PDB entry 3WSD | X-ray diffraction, 2.50 A resolution | chains A and B of the 6 polymer chains in the assembly

[Chain A (and B)]
Molecule: Putative GTP cyclohydrolase 1 type 2
Organism: Methanocaldococcus jannaschii
Notes: chain B of this document is another copy of the same molecule, construct and numbering; everything in this record applies to it too
Sequence (252 residues; each row starts with the number of its first residue; numbers below 1 keep their minus sign (Gly-2 is residue -2)):
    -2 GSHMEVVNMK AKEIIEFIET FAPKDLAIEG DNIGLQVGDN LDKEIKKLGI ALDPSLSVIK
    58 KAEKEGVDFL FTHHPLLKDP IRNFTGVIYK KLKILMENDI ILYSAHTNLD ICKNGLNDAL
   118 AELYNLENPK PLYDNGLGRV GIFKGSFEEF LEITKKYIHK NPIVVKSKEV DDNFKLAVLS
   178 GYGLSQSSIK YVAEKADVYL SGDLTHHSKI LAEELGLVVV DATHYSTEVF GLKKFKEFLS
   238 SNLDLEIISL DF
Unresolved in the structure: -2 to 2 (chain B: -2 to 5)
Bound ions: Fe ion site 1: His70, Asp107, Glu225; Fe ion site 2: His71, His221, Glu225
From the paper describing this entry:
  - Fe ion coordination: His70, His71, Asp107, His221, Glu225
  - binding site for chloride ion: His103, Ser177, Tyr179, His204

[Interface between chain A and chain B]
Residue-residue contacts (53; chain A residue first):
  Gly27(A) - Arg79(B)  hydrogen bond (backbone-side chain)
  Asn29(A) - Arg79(B)  hydrogen bond (side chain-backbone)
  Asn29(A) - Asn80(B)  hydrogen bond
  Leu32(A) - Asn80(B)  hydrogen bond (backbone-side chain)
  Leu32(A) - Thr82(B)
  Gln33(A) - Asn80(B)
  Gln33(A) - Phe81(B)  hydrogen bond (backbone-backbone)
  Val34(A) - Phe81(B)
  Val34(A) - Tyr86(B)  hydrophobic
  Gly35(A) - Phe81(B)  hydrogen bond (backbone-backbone)
  Gly35(A) - Thr82(B)
  Gly35(A) - Tyr86(B)
  Asp36(A) - Gly83(B)  hydrogen bond (side chain-backbone)
  Asp36(A) - Tyr86(B)
  Asp36(A) - Lys87(B)  salt bridge
  Leu74(A) - Phe81(B)  hydrophobic
  Lys75(A) - Arg79(B)  hydrogen bond (backbone-side chain)
  Pro77(A) - Pro77(B)  hydrophobic
  Pro77(A) - Ile78(B)
  Ile78(A) - Pro77(B)
  Ile78(A) - Ile78(B)  hydrogen bond (backbone-backbone)
  Arg79(A) - Gly27(B)  hydrogen bond (side chain-backbone)
  Arg79(A) - Asn29(B)  hydrogen bond (backbone-side chain)
  Arg79(A) - Lys75(B)  hydrogen bond (side chain-backbone)
  Asn80(A) - Asn29(B)  hydrogen bond
  Asn80(A) - Leu32(B)  hydrogen bond (side chain-backbone)
  Asn80(A) - Gln33(B)
  Phe81(A) - Gln33(B)  hydrogen bond (backbone-backbone)
  Phe81(A) - Val34(B)
  Phe81(A) - Gly35(B)  hydrogen bond (backbone-backbone)
  Phe81(A) - Leu73(B)  hydrophobic
  Phe81(A) - Leu74(B)  hydrophobic
  Phe81(A) - Phe81(B)  hydrophobic
  Phe81(A) - Leu89(B)  hydrophobic
  Thr82(A) - Leu32(B)
  Thr82(A) - Gly35(B)
  Gly83(A) - Asp36(B)  hydrogen bond (backbone-side chain)
  Tyr86(A) - Val34(B)  hydrophobic
  Tyr86(A) - Gly35(B)
  Tyr86(A) - Asp36(B)
  Tyr86(A) - Met93(B)  hydrophobic
  Tyr86(A) - Asp96(B)
  Lys87(A) - Asp36(B)  salt bridge
  Leu89(A) - Phe81(B)  hydrophobic
  Leu89(A) - Met93(B)  hydrophobic
  Lys90(A) - Met93(B)  hydrogen bond (side chain-backbone)
  Met93(A) - Tyr86(B)  hydrophobic
  Met93(A) - Leu89(B)  hydrophobic
  Met93(A) - Lys90(B)  hydrogen bond (backbone-side chain)
  Glu94(A) - Met93(B)
  Glu94(A) - Glu94(B)
  Asp96(A) - Tyr86(B)  hydrogen bond
  Asp96(A) - Lys90(B)  salt bridge
Also at the interface, not in a pair above, chain A (25 interface residues in all): Asp28, Leu73
Also at the interface, not in a pair above, chain B (25 interface residues in all): Asp28

[In short]
The chain A/chain B interface involves 25 residues from each chain, with 20 hydrogen bonds and 3 salt bridges.
Polar contacts include Asp36(A)-Lys87(B), Asp96(A)-Lys90(B) and Gly27(A)-Arg79(B). From the paper: a binding
site for chloride ion at His103(A), Ser177(A) and Tyr179(A) among others; Fe ion coordination by His70(A),
His71(A) and Asp107(A) among others.
Chain A and chain B are both Putative GTP cyclohydrolase 1 type 2 (Methanocaldococcus jannaschii); the
structure, Oxidized HcgD from Methanocaldococcus jannaschii, was determined by X-ray diffraction together with
3WSE, 3WSF, 3WSG, 3WSH and 3WSI from the same study.
